Entry 8J3O (X-ray diffraction, 2.65 A resolution); this record covers chain A.

[Chain A]
Molecule: Formate dehydrogenase
Source organism: Candida dubliniensis (strain CD36 / ATCC MYA-646 / CBS 7987 / NCPF 3949 / NRRL Y-17841)
Notes: EC 1.17.1.9
UniProtKB: B9WHT3 (B9WHT3_CANDC); residues 1-379 here = UniProt positions 1-379
Chain sequence (386 residues; row label = number of the first residue in the row; numbers below 1 keep their minus sign (Met-6 is residue -6)):
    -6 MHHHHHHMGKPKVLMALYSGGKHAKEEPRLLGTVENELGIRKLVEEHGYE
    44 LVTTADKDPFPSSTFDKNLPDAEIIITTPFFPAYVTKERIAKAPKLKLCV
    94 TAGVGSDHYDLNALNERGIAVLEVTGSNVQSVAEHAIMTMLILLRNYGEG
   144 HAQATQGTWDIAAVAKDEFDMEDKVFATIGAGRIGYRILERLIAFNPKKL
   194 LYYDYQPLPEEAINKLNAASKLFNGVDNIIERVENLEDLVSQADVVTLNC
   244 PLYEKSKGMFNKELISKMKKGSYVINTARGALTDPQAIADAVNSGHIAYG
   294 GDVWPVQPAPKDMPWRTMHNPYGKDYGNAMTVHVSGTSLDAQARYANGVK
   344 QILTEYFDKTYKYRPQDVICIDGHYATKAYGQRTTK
Not modelled in the structure: -6 to 1, 374-379
Construct notes: initiating methionine (-6); expression tag (-5 to 0)
Ligand contacts: NADH (NAI; 1,4-dihydronicotinamide adenine dinucleotide): Phe73, Val97, Gly98, Asp100, Asn121, Val122, Val125, Ile172, Gly173, Gly175, Arg176, Ile177, Tyr196, Asp197, Tyr198, Gln199, Asn242, Cys243, Pro244, Tyr246, Ser249, Met252, Thr270, Ala271, Arg272, Asp295, Val296, His326, Ser328, Gly329, Ala372

[Summary]
Chain A binds NADH.
Chain A is Formate dehydrogenase (Candida dubliniensis (strain CD36 / ATCC MYA-646 / CBS 7987 / NCPF 3949 /
NRRL Y-17841)); the structure, Formate dehydrogenase wild-type enzyme from Candida dubliniensis complexed with
NADH, was determined by X-ray diffraction.
